Entry 3UZS (X-ray diffraction, 4.52 A resolution (low resolution: residue-level contacts below are approximate; hydrogen-bond / salt-bridge calls are withheld)); this record covers chains A and B of the 4 polymer chains in the assembly.

== Chain A ==
Name: Beta-adrenergic receptor kinase 1
Organism: Bos taurus
Notes: EC 2.7.11.15
Reference sequence: P21146 (ARBK1_BOVIN); aligned to UniProt positions 1-681 over residues 1-681 (the alignment contains insertions or deletions, so no single offset holds)
Chain sequence (689 residues; each row starts with the number of its first residue):
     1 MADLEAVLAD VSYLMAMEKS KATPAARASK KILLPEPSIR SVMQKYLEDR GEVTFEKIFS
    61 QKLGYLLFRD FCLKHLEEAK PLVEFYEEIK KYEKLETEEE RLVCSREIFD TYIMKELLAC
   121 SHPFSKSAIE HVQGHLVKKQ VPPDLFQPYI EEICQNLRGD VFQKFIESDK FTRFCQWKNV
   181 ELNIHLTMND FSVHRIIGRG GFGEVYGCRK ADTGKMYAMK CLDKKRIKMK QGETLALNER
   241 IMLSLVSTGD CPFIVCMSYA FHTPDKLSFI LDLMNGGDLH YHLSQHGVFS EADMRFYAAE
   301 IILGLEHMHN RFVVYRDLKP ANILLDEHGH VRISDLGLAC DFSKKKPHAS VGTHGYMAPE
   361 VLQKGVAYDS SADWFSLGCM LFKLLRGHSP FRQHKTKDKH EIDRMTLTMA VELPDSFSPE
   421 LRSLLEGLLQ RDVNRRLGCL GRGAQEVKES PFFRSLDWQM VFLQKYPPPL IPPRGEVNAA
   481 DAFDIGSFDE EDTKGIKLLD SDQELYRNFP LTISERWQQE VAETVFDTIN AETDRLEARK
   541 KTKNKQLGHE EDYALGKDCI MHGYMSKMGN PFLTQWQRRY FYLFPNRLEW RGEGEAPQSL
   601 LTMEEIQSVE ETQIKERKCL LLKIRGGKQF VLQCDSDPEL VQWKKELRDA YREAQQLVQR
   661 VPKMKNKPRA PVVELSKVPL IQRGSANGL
Disordered / not traced: 1-28, 391-410, 476-489, 672-689
Sequence notes: engineered mutation Ala670 (Ser in P21146)
Metal / ion sites: Mg2+: Asp335 (shared with 1 residue of chain C)
From the paper describing this entry:
  - mutagenesis - D335A: abolished binding to C13
  - mutagenesis - H280A (211 +/- 55 nM): decreased binding to C13

== Chain B ==
Name: Guanine nucleotide-binding protein G(I)/G(S)/G(T) subunit beta-1
Organism: Bos taurus
Reference sequence: P62871 (GBB1_BOVIN); residue numbers follow UniProt; this construct covers 1-340
Chain sequence (340 residues; row label = number of the first residue in the row):
     1 MSELDQLRQE AEQLKNQIRD ARKACADATL SQITNNIDPV GRIQMRTRRT LRGHLAKIYA
    61 MHWGTDSRLL VSASQDGKLI IWDSYTTNKV HAIPLRSSWV MTCAYAPSGN YVACGGLDNI
   121 CSIYNLKTRE GNVRVSRELA GHTGYLSCCR FLDDNQIVTS SGDTTCALWD IETGQQTTTF
   181 TGHTGDVMSL SLAPDTRLFV SGACDASAKL WDVREGMCRQ TFTGHESDIN AICFFPNGNA
   241 FATGSDDATC RLFDLRADQE LMTYSHDNII CGITSVSFSK SGRLLLAGYD DFNCNVWDAL
   301 KADRAGVLAG HDNRVSCLGV TDDGMAVATG SWDSFLKIWN
Disordered / not traced: 1
UniProt features mapped onto this chain:
  - modified residue: Ser2 (N-acetylserine), His266 (Phosphohistidine)

== Chain A / chain B interface ==
Residue-residue contacts (27; chain A residue first):
  Gly556(A) - Arg96(B)
  Lys557(A) - Pro94(B)
  Lys557(A) - Leu95(B)
  Lys557(A) - Arg96(B)
  Asp558(A) - Arg96(B)
  Asp558(A) - Ser97(B)
  Asp558(A) - Ser98(B)
  Pro585(A) - Trp99(B)
  Asn586(A) - Gln75(B)
  Asn586(A) - Ser98(B)
  Asn586(A) - Trp99(B)
  Arg587(A) - Asp76(B)
  Arg587(A) - Ser98(B)
  Pro597(A) - Leu55(B)
  Leu600(A) - Leu55(B)
  Glu604(A) - Lys57(B)
  Lys663(A) - Met101(B)
  Lys663(A) - Arg314(B)
  Lys663(A) - Trp332(B)
  Met664(A) - Tyr59(B)
  Met664(A) - Val100(B)
  Met664(A) - Trp332(B)
  Lys665(A) - Asp246(B)
  Lys665(A) - Arg314(B)
  Lys665(A) - Trp332(B)
  Lys667(A) - Asp290(B)
  Lys667(A) - Arg314(B)
Interface residues without a listed pair, chain A (20 interface residues in all): Tyr553, Phe584, Glu589, Gln598, Thr602, Pro662, Asn666
Interface residues without a listed pair, chain B (24 interface residues in all): Arg52, Ala56, Ala60, Gly77, Lys78, Tyr145, Met188

== Overview ==
20 residues of chain A face 24 of chain B across their interface. The paper reports that D335A of chain A
abolishes binding to C13; H280A of chain A reduces binding to C13.
Chain A is Beta-adrenergic receptor kinase 1 and chain B is Guanine nucleotide-binding protein G(I)/G(S)/G(T)
subunit beta-1, both from Bos taurus; the structure, Structure of the C13.28 RNA Aptamer Bound to the G
Protein-Coupled Receptor Kinase 2-Heterotrimeric G Protein ..., was determined by X-ray diffraction together
with 3UZT from the same study.
